Entry 3LX2 (X-ray diffraction, 2.40 A resolution); this record covers chains A and C of the 3 polymer chains in the assembly.

== Chain A (and C) ==
Name: DNA polymerase sliding clamp 2
Organism: Thermococcus kodakarensis
Notes: chain C of this document is another copy of the same molecule, construct and numbering; everything in this record applies to it too
UniProt: Q5JFD3 (PCNA2_PYRKO); residues 1-253 here = UniProt positions 1-253
Chain sequence (259 residues; numbered 1 to 259; the number before each row is that of its first residue):
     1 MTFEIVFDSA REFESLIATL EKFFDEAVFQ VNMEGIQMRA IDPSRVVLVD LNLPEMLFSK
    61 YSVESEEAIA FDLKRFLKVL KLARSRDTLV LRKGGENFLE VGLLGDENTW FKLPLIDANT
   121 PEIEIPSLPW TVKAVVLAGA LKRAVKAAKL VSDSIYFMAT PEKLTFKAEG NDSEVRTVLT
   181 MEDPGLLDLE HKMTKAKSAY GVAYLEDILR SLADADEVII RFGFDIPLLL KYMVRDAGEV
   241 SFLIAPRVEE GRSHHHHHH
Unresolved in the structure: 1, 249-259 (chain C: 1, 248-259)
Differences from the reference sequence: expression tag (254-259)
Reported in the primary citation:
  - self-association interface (contacts with another copy of this molecule): Arg-75, Glu-107, Thr-109, Arg-143, Asp-172

== Interface between chain A and chain C ==
Pairs across the interface (31; chain A residue first):
  Gly-139(A) with Glu-107(C)
  Ala-140(A) with Glu-107(C)
  Arg-143(A) with Leu-82(C), hydrogen bond (side chain-backbone); Asp-87(C), salt bridge; Leu-103(C); Glu-107(C), salt bridge; Thr-109(C), hydrogen bond
  Ala-147(A) with Leu-82(C), hydrophobic; Thr-109(C); Phe-111(C), hydrophobic
  Leu-150(A) with Lys-78(C); Leu-82(C), hydrophobic
  Asp-172(A) with Arg-75(C), salt bridge; Pro-114(C)
  Ser-173(A) with Arg-75(C), hydrogen bond; Lys-112(C)
  Glu-174(A) with Trp-110(C); Phe-111(C); Lys-112(C), salt bridge
  Val-175(A) with Thr-109(C); Trp-110(C); Phe-111(C), hydrophobic
  Arg-176(A) with Asn-108(C); Thr-109(C); Trp-110(C), hydrogen bond (backbone-backbone)
  Thr-177(A) with Asn-108(C); Thr-109(C), hydrogen bond
  Val-178(A) with Asn-108(C)
  Leu-179(A) with Glu-107(C)
  Asp-183(A) with Asp-106(C)
  Pro-184(A) with Asp-106(C)
Interface residues without a listed pair, chain A (17 interface residues in all): Lys-146, Val-151
Interface residues without a listed pair, chain C (16 interface residues in all): Val-79, Ala-83, Arg-84

== Summary ==
17 residues of chain A face 16 of chain C across their interface; the contacts include 5 hydrogen bonds and 4
salt bridges. Among the polar pairs are Arg-143(A)/Asp-87(C), Arg-143(A)/Glu-107(C) and Asp-172(A)/Arg-75(C).
From the paper: a self-association interface involving Arg-75(A), Glu-107(A) and Thr-109(A) among others.
Chain A and chain C are both DNA polymerase sliding clamp 2 (Thermococcus kodakarensis); the structure,
Crystal Structure analysis of PCNA from Thermococcus kodakaraensis tk0582, was determined by X-ray
diffraction, deposited together with 3LX1.
